PDB entry 4I1F | X-ray diffraction, 1.58 A resolution | chain A

Chain A:
Molecule: E3 ubiquitin-protein ligase parkin
Organism: Homo sapiens
Notes: EC 6.3.2.-; fragment: r0rbr
UniProtKB: O60260 (PRKN2_HUMAN); residues 141-465 here = UniProt positions 141-465
Amino-acid sequence (325 residues; numbered 141 to 465; the number before each row is that of its first residue):
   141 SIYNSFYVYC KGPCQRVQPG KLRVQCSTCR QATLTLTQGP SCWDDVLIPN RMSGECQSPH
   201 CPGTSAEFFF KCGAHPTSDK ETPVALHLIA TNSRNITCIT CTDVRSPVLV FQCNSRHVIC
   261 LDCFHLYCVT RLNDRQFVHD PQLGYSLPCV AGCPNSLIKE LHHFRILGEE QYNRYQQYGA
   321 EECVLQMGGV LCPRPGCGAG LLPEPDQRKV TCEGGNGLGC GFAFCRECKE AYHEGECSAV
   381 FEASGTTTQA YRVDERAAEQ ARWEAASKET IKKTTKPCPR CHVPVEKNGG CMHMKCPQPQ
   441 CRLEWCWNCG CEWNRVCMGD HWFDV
Disordered / not traced: 218-221, 355-358, 379-389
Construct notes: engineered mutation P223 (Ser in O60260)
Cystine bridges: C323 forms a disulfide with the same residue of a neighbouring copy of this chain
Bound ions: Zn2+ site 1: C150, C154, C212, H215; Zn2+ site 2: C166, C169, C201; barium ion: C196, S198; Zn2+ site 3: C238, C241, C260, C263; Zn2+ site 4: C253, H257, C289, C293; Zn2+ site 5: C332, C337, C352, C360; Zn2+ site 6: C365, C368, H373, C377; Zn2+ site 7: C418, C421, C436, C441; Zn2+ site 8: C446, C449, C457, H461
Curated features (UniProtKB/Swiss-Prot):
  - zinc finger: S141 to A225 (RING-type 0), C238 to C293 (RING-type 1), N313 to C377 (IBR-type), C418 to C449 (RING-type 2)
  - region: T204 to C238 (SYT11 binding 1), H257 to C293 (SYT11 binding 2), S378 to T410 (REP)
  - active site: C431
  - binding site (Zn(2+)): C238, C241, C253, H257, C260, C263, C289, C293, C332, C337, C352, C360, C365, C368, H373, C377, C418, C421, C436, C441 and 4 more in UniProt
  - modified residue (Phosphothreonine): T175, T217
  - cross-link (Glycyl lysine isopeptide (Lys-Gly)): K349 (interchain with G-Cter in ISG15), K369 (interchain with G-Cter in ISG15)
  - natural variant: K161 (K161N: In PARK2), M192 (M192L: In PARK2; uncertain significance; M192V: In PARK2; uncertain significance), K211 (K211N: In PARK2), C212 (C212Y: In PARK2), T240 (T240M: In PARK2; T240R: In PARK2), C253 (C253Y: In PARK), R256 (R256C: In PARK2 and PARK; uncertain significance), R275 (R275W: In PARK2 and PARK), D280 (D280N: In PARK), G284 (G284R: In PARK2), C289 (C289G: In PARK2), Q311 (Q311R: In a patient with Parkinson disease; uncertain significance), 10 further natural variant entries in UniProt
  - mutagenesis: T175 (T175A: Loss of phosphorylation. Reduced mitochondrial localization; when associated with A-217; T175E: Phosphomimetic mutant. Mostly localizes to the mitochondria; when associated with E-217), T217 (T217A: Loss of phosphorylation. Reduced mitochondrial localization; when associated with A-175; T217E: Phosphomimetic mutant. Mostly localizes to the mitochondria; when associated with E-175), C238 (C238S: Loss of mitochondrial localization), C332 (C332S: Impairs folding of IBR domain), C337 (C337A: Impairs the ability to ubiquitinate SNCAIP), C365 (C365S: Impairs protein folding), W403 (W403A: Decreased autoinhibition and increased E3 activity), C421 (C421A: Impairs the ability of self-ubiquitination and to ubiquitinate SNCAIP), G429 (G429E: Reduced self-ubiquitination), C431 (C431A: Loss of activity; C431S: Impairs the ability to ubiquitinate target proteins. No effect on translocation to mitochondria), H433 (H433N/A: Impaired activity), E444 (E444Q/A: Impaired activity)
Reported in the primary citation:
  - catalytic residues: C431, H433
  - mutagenesis - C431A, C431S: abolished catalytic activity
  - mutagenesis - C449A: decreased catalytic activity
  - mutagenesis - F463Y: increased catalytic activity on Tom20 loss
  - mutagenesis - F463Y: increased catalytic activity (autoubiquitination activity)
  - disease-associated variants - R396G, A398T, R402C, R402H (proposed by the authors, not directly observed)
  - mutagenesis - H433A, H433N: decreased catalytic activity (probe reactivity at neutral pH)

Summary:
C150, C154, C212 and H215 coordinate Zn2+ site 1. The Zn2+ site 2 is built by C166, C169 and C201. Curated
annotation (UniProt) lists active-site residue C431, 24 Zn2+-binding residues and 12 mutagenesis sites. From
the paper: catalytic residues C431 and H433; C431A and C431S abolish catalytic activity; 6 substitutions were
tested in all.
Chain A is E3 ubiquitin-protein ligase parkin (Homo sapiens); the structure, Structure of Parkin-S223P E3
ligase, was determined by X-ray diffraction (same publication as 4I1H).
